Entry 6Z6W (electron microscopy, 3.00 A resolution); this record covers chains 1 and 0 of the 3 polymer chains in the assembly.

# Chain 1
Molecule: Capsid proteins, VP1
Organism: Human poliovirus 3
Reference sequence: Q84895 (Q84895_9ENTO); residues 1-300 here correspond to UniProt positions 579-878 (UniProt number = residue number + 578)
Chain sequence (300 residues; row label = number of the first residue in the row):
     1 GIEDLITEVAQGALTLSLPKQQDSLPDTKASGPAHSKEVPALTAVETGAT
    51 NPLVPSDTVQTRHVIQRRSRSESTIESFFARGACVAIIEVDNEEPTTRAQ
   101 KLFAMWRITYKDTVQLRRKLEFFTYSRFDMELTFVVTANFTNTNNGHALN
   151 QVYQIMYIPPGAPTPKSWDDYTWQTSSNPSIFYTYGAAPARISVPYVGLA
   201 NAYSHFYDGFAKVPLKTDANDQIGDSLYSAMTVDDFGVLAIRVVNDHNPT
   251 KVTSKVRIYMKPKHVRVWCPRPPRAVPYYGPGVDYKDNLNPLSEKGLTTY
Not modelled in the structure: 1-65, 97-99
Construct notes: engineered mutation Met105 (Thr683 in Q84895), Leu132 (Phe710 in Q84895)
Residues lining bound ligands: sphingosine (SPH): Ile108, Thr109, Tyr110, Lys111, Phe128, Met130, Leu132, Ile155, Tyr157, Pro179, Ser180, Ile181, Ile192, Val194, Val197, Tyr203, Ser204, His205, Asp235, Phe236, Leu239

# Chain 0
Molecule: Capsid proteins, VP0
Organism: Human poliovirus 3
Reference sequence: Q84895 (Q84895_9ENTO); residues 1-340 here = UniProt positions 1-340
Chain sequence (340 residues; each row starts with the number of its first residue):
     1 MGAQVSSQKVGAHENSNRAYGGSTINYTTINYYKDSASNAASKQDYSQDP
    51 SKFTEPLKDVLIKTAPALNSPNVEACGYSDRVLQLTIGNSTITTQEAANS
   101 VVAYGRWPEFIRDDEANPVDQPTEPDVATCRFYTLDTVMWGKESKGWWWK
   151 LPDALRDMGLFGQNMYYHYLGRSGYTVHVQCNASKFHQGALGVFAIPEYC
   201 LAGDSDKQRYTSYANANPGEKGGKFYSQFNRDTAVTSPKREFCPVDYLLG
   251 CGVLLGNAFVYPHQIINLRTNNSATIVLPYVNAMAIDSMVKHNNWGIAIL
   301 PLSPLDFAQESSVEIPITVTIAPMCSEFNGLRNVTAPKFQ
Not modelled in the structure: 1-81, 95-98, 112-120
Construct notes: engineered mutation Ala67 (Unk in Q84895), Ile87 (Leu in Q84895), Met284 (Leu in Q84895), Glu310 (Asp in Q84895)

# Interface between chain 1 and chain 0
Contacting residue pairs - 97 pairs, chain 1 then chain 0:
  Thr124(1) - Pro197(0)
  Thr124(1) - Glu198(0)
  Tyr125(1) - Glu198(0)  hydrogen bond
  Tyr125(1) - Val281(0)  hydrogen bond (side chain-backbone)
  Tyr125(1) - Asn282(0)
  Tyr125(1) - Ala283(0)
  Ala200(1) - Ala283(0)  hydrophobic
  Ala200(1) - Met284(0)  hydrophobic
  Asn201(1) - Ala283(0)  hydrogen bond (backbone-backbone)
  Asn201(1) - Met284(0)
  Asn201(1) - Ala285(0)
  Ala202(1) - Ala283(0)
  Ser204(1) - Ala283(0)
  Phe206(1) - Glu198(0)
  Phe206(1) - Cys200(0)  hydrophobic
  Tyr207(1) - Glu198(0)
  Tyr207(1) - Cys200(0)  hydrogen bond (backbone-side chain)
  Tyr207(1) - Asp287(0)
  Tyr207(1) - His292(0)
  Asp208(1) - Lys150(0)  salt bridge
  Asp208(1) - Glu198(0)  hydrogen bond (backbone-side chain)
  Asp208(1) - Tyr199(0)  hydrogen bond (side chain-backbone)
  Asp208(1) - Cys200(0)
  Asp208(1) - His292(0)
  Asp208(1) - Asn293(0)  hydrogen bond (backbone-side chain)
  Gly209(1) - Lys291(0)
  Gly209(1) - His292(0)
  Phe210(1) - Thr211(0)
  Phe210(1) - Ser212(0)
  Phe210(1) - Tyr213(0)  hydrophobic
  Phe210(1) - Ala216(0)  hydrophobic
  Phe210(1) - Asn217(0)
  Phe210(1) - Lys291(0)  hydrogen bond (backbone-backbone)
  Ala211(1) - Lys291(0)  hydrogen bond (backbone-side chain)
  Val213(1) - Tyr213(0)
  Val213(1) - Val290(0)  hydrophobic
  Val213(1) - Lys291(0)
  Val213(1) - Pro337(0)  hydrophobic
  Pro214(1) - Tyr213(0)
  Pro214(1) - Pro337(0)
  Pro214(1) - Lys338(0)  hydrogen bond (backbone-backbone)
  Leu215(1) - Thr335(0)
  Leu215(1) - Ala336(0)
  Leu215(1) - Lys338(0)
  Lys216(1) - Ala336(0)  hydrogen bond (backbone-backbone)
  Lys216(1) - Pro337(0)
  Lys216(1) - Lys338(0)
  Asp225(1) - Arg240(0)  salt bridge
  Leu227(1) - Arg209(0)
  Tyr228(1) - Lys150(0)  hydrogen bond
  Tyr228(1) - Tyr199(0)  hydrogen bond (side chain-backbone)
  Tyr228(1) - Cys200(0)
  Tyr228(1) - Leu201(0)
  Tyr228(1) - Arg209(0)  hydrogen bond (backbone-backbone)
  Tyr228(1) - Thr211(0)
  Tyr228(1) - Phe242(0)
  Ser229(1) - Arg209(0)
  Ala230(1) - Arg209(0)
  Cys269(1) - Tyr104(0)  hydrophobic
  Cys269(1) - Val281(0)  hydrophobic
  Pro270(1) - Tyr104(0)
  Pro270(1) - Val260(0)
  Arg271(1) - Ile196(0)
  Arg271(1) - Pro197(0)  hydrogen bond (side chain-backbone)
  Arg271(1) - Glu198(0)  hydrogen bond (side chain-backbone)
  Arg271(1) - Tyr261(0)
  Pro272(1) - Val253(0)
  Pro272(1) - Asn257(0)
  Pro272(1) - Tyr261(0)
  Pro273(1) - Val253(0)
  Arg274(1) - Cys251(0)
  Arg274(1) - Gly252(0)
  Ala275(1) - Gly252(0)  hydrogen bond (backbone-backbone)
  Ala275(1) - Leu254(0)  hydrophobic
  Val276(1) - Leu248(0)  hydrophobic
  Val276(1) - Gly252(0)
  Tyr279(1) - Asp206(0)  hydrogen bond (side chain-backbone)
  Tyr279(1) - Gln208(0)
  Gly280(1) - Gln208(0)
  Pro281(1) - Arg209(0)
  Val283(1) - Cys200(0)
  Val283(1) - Leu201(0)
  Val283(1) - Ala202(0)
  Asp284(1) - Ala202(0)
  Asp284(1) - Gly203(0)  hydrogen bond (side chain-backbone)
  Asp284(1) - Gln208(0)
  Asp284(1) - Arg209(0)  hydrogen bond (side chain-backbone)
  Tyr285(1) - Ala202(0)  hydrophobic
  Tyr285(1) - Phe229(0)
  Tyr285(1) - Cys243(0)
  Tyr285(1) - Val245(0)
  Tyr285(1) - Leu248(0)  hydrophobic
  Tyr285(1) - Gly250(0)
  Tyr285(1) - Gly252(0)
  Leu289(1) - Phe229(0)  hydrophobic
  Leu289(1) - Tyr247(0)  hydrogen bond (backbone-side chain)
  Leu292(1) - Leu254(0)  hydrophobic
Also at the interface, not in a pair above, chain 1 (43 interface residues in all): Lys212, Asp221, Ser226, Gly282, Lys286, Pro291
Also at the interface, not in a pair above, chain 0 (53 interface residues in all): Lys207, Arg231, Ala258, Trp295, Phe339, Gln340

# Overview
43 residues of chain 1 and 53 residues of chain 0 are in contact, with 21 hydrogen bonds and 2 salt bridges.
Among the polar pairs are Asp208(1)-Lys150(0), Asp225(1)-Arg240(0) and Tyr125(1)-Glu198(0). Bound to chain 1:
sphingosine.
Here chain 1 is Capsid proteins, VP1 and chain 0 is Capsid proteins, VP0, both from Human poliovirus 3. Entry
6Z6W (Poliovirus type 3 (strain Saukett) stabilised virus-like particle (PV3 SC8) from a mammalian expression
system) was determined by electron microscopy.
